5GKP - chains A and B of the 4 polymer chains in the assembly; structure by X-ray diffraction, 2.30 A resolution.

== Chain A (and B) ==
Protein: Endonuclease G, mitochondrial
From: Caenorhabditis elegans
Notes: EC 3.1.30.-; chain B of this document is another copy of the same molecule, construct and numbering; everything in this record applies to it too
Reference sequence: Q95NM6 (NUCG_CAEEL); residues 63-305 here = UniProt positions 63-305
Sequence (252 residues; row label = number of the first residue in the row):
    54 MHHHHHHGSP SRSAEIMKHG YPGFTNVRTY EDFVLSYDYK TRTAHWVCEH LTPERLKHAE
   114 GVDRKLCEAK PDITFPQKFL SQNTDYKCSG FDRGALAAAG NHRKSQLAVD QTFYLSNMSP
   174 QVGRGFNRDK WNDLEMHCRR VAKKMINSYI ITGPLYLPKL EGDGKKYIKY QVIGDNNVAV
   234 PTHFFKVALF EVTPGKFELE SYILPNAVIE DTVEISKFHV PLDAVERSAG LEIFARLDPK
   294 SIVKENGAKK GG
Disordered / not traced: 54-63, 111-113, 302-305 (chain B: 54-62, 264, 303-305)
Sequence notes: expression tag (54-62); engineered mutation Ala-122 (Phe in Q95NM6), Ala-148 (His in Q95NM6)
Swiss-Prot annotation at these positions:
  - binding site (Mg(2+)): Asn-180
Metal / ion sites: Mg2+: Asn-180 (shared with 2 residues of chain C)
From the paper describing this entry:
  - binding site for the 8-nt DNA strand: Arg-117, Cys-141, Arg-146, Gly-153, Arg-181
  - conformationally variable residues (side-chain flip): Arg-117, Arg-146, Arg-181
  - Mg2+ coordination: Asn-180
  - contacts within the chain: Asp-145/Arg-181 (salt bridge)
  - mutagenesis - F122A, F122A/H148A, K131D/F132N, H148A, P207E: decreased catalytic activity on supercoiled DNA
  - mutagenesis - K131D/F132N/H148A (Tm 61 degC), H148A/P207E (Tm 58 degC): increased stability

== Interface between chain A and chain B ==
Pairs across the interface (53):
  Thr-78(A) / Thr-78(B)  hydrogen bond
  Tyr-92(A) / Gly-283(B)
  Lys-93(A) / Tyr-209(B)
  Lys-93(A) / Ser-281(B)
  Lys-93(A) / Ala-282(B)
  Arg-95(A) / Arg-280(B)  hydrogen bond (side chain-backbone)
  Pro-129(A) / Glu-285(B)
  Gln-130(A) / Arg-280(B)
  Lys-131(A) / Asp-276(B)  salt bridge
  Lys-131(A) / Glu-279(B)  salt bridge
  Lys-131(A) / Arg-280(B)  hydrogen bond (backbone-side chain)
  Phe-132(A) / Glu-279(B)
  Phe-132(A) / Gly-283(B)
  Phe-132(A) / Leu-284(B)
  Phe-132(A) / Glu-285(B)
  Pro-207(A) / Lys-93(B)
  Tyr-209(A) / Lys-93(B)
  Pro-211(A) / Val-225(B)  hydrophobic
  Pro-211(A) / Asn-230(B)
  Glu-214(A) / Lys-222(B)  salt bridge
  Lys-218(A) / Gln-224(B)
  Lys-219(A) / Gln-224(B)
  Lys-219(A) / Val-225(B)  hydrogen bond (backbone-backbone)
  Lys-219(A) / Gly-227(B)  hydrogen bond (side chain-backbone)
  Lys-219(A) / Asn-230(B)  hydrogen bond
  Tyr-220(A) / Lys-222(B)
  Tyr-220(A) / Tyr-223(B)
  Tyr-220(A) / Gln-224(B)
  Ile-221(A) / Ile-221(B)
  Ile-221(A) / Lys-222(B)
  Ile-221(A) / Tyr-223(B)  hydrogen bond (backbone-backbone)
  Ile-221(A) / Val-225(B)  hydrophobic
  Lys-222(A) / Glu-214(B)  salt bridge
  Lys-222(A) / Tyr-220(B)
  Lys-222(A) / Ile-221(B)
  Tyr-223(A) / Tyr-220(B)
  Tyr-223(A) / Ile-221(B)  hydrogen bond (backbone-backbone)
  Gln-224(A) / Lys-218(B)
  Gln-224(A) / Lys-219(B)
  Gln-224(A) / Tyr-220(B)
  Val-225(A) / Lys-219(B)  hydrogen bond (backbone-backbone)
  Val-225(A) / Ile-221(B)  hydrophobic
  Gly-227(A) / Lys-219(B)  hydrogen bond (backbone-side chain)
  Asn-230(A) / Lys-219(B)  hydrogen bond
  Glu-279(A) / Lys-131(B)  salt bridge
  Glu-279(A) / Phe-132(B)
  Arg-280(A) / Arg-95(B)  hydrogen bond (backbone-side chain)
  Arg-280(A) / Lys-131(B)
  Ala-282(A) / Lys-93(B)
  Gly-283(A) / Tyr-92(B)
  Gly-283(A) / Phe-132(B)
  Leu-284(A) / Phe-132(B)
  Glu-285(A) / Pro-129(B)
Other interface residues (no listed pair), chain A (31 interface residues in all): Leu-208, Asn-229, Ser-281
Other interface residues (no listed pair), chain B (32 interface residues in all): Asp-91, Thr-94, Gln-130, Pro-211, Asn-229
The authors on this interface:
  - hot spots on chain A (mutagenesis) - K131D/F132N/H148A: abolished binding to another copy of this molecule

== Overview ==
The interface between chain A and chain B involves 31 residues on one side and 32 on the other, with 12
hydrogen bonds and 5 salt bridges. Polar pairs include Lys-131(A)/Asp-276(B), Lys-131(A)/Glu-279(B) and
Glu-214(A)/Lys-222(B). The paper reports a binding site for the 8-nt DNA strand at Arg-117(A), Cys-141(A) and
Arg-146(A) among others; F122A, F122A/H148A and K131D/F132N of chain A, among others, reduce catalytic
activity on supercoiled DNA; 7 substitutions were tested in all.
Chain A and chain B are both Endonuclease G, mitochondrial (Caenorhabditis elegans); the structure, Crystal
structure of the EndoG worm homologue CPS-6 H148A/F122A in complex with DNA, was determined by X-ray
diffraction (same publication as 5GKC).
